PDB entry 4E4D | X-ray diffraction, 2.70 A resolution | chains X and R

Chain X:
Protein: Tumor necrosis factor ligand superfamily member 11, soluble form
Source organism: Mus musculus
UniProt: O35235 (TNF11_MOUSE); residue numbers follow UniProt; this construct covers 162-316
Chain sequence (155 residues; numbered 162 to 316; the number before each row is that of its first residue):
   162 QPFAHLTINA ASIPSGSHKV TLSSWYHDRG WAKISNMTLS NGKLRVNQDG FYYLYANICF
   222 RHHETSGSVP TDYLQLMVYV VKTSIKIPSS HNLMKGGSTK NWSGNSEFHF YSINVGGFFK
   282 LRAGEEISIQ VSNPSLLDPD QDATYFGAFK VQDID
Unresolved in the structure: 316
From the paper describing this entry:
  - conformationally variable residues (loop rearrangement): Glu225 to Tyr234, Ile246 to Ser250

Chain R:
Protein: Tumor necrosis factor receptor superfamily member 11B
Source organism: Mus musculus
UniProt: O08712 (TR11B_MOUSE); residues 1-176 here correspond to UniProt positions 22-197 (UniProt number = residue number + 21)
Chain sequence (183 residues; row label = number of the first residue in the row):
     1 ETLPPKYLHY DPETGHQLLC DKCAPGTYLK QHCTVRRKTL CVPCPDHSYT DSWHTSDECV
    61 YCSPVCKELQ SVKQECNRTH NRVCECEEGR YLEIEFCLKH RSCPPGSGVV QAGTPERNTV
   121 CKKCPDGFFS GETSSKAPCI KHTNCSTFGL LLIQKGNATH DNVCSGNREA TQKCGIASSV
   181 LPR
Unresolved in the structure: 1-6, 142-183
Differences from the reference sequence: expression tag (177-183)
UniProt features mapped onto this chain:
  - glycosylation (N-linked (GlcNAc...) asparagine): Asn77, Asn144, Asn157
Cystine bridges: Cys20-Cys33, Cys23-Cys41, Cys44-Cys59, Cys62-Cys76, Cys66-Cys84, Cys86-Cys97, Cys103-Cys121, Cys124-Cys139

How chain X and chain R interact:
Residue-residue contacts (22):
  Gln236(X) - Glu93(R)  hydrogen bond (side chain-backbone)
  Gln236(X) - Ile94(R)
  Gln236(X) - Glu95(R)  hydrogen bond (side chain-backbone)
  Gln236(X) - Phe96(R)
  Met238(X) - Ile94(R)  hydrophobic
  Met238(X) - Glu95(R)
  Tyr240(X) - Ile94(R)
  Tyr240(X) - Glu95(R)  hydrogen bond
  Lys247(X) - His54(R)
  Lys247(X) - Thr55(R)  hydrogen bond (backbone-backbone)
  Lys247(X) - Ser56(R)
  Ile248(X) - Thr50(R)
  Ile248(X) - His54(R)
  Ile248(X) - Ser56(R)
  Ser250(X) - Val60(R)
  His252(X) - Tyr49(R)
  His252(X) - Val60(R)
  His252(X) - Tyr61(R)
  His252(X) - Ser63(R)  hydrogen bond
  Lys256(X) - Glu95(R)  salt bridge
  Thr260(X) - Phe96(R)
  Ser293(X) - Ile94(R)
Interface residues without a listed pair, chain X (14 interface residues in all): His179, Lys180, Pro249, Arg283
Interface residues without a listed pair, chain R (16 interface residues in all): Ser52, Asp57, Lys67, Leu98

Overview:
14 residues of chain X and 16 residues of chain R are in contact; the contacts include 5 hydrogen bonds and 1
salt bridge. Polar pairs include Lys256(X)-Glu95(R), Gln236(X)-Glu93(R) and Gln236(X)-Glu95(R). From the
paper: conformational variability at Glu225(X) and Ile246(X).
Chain X is Tumor necrosis factor ligand superfamily member 11, soluble form and chain R is Tumor necrosis
factor receptor superfamily member 11B, both from Mus musculus; the structure, Crystal structure of mouse
RANKL-OPG complex, was determined by X-ray diffraction, deposited together with 4GIQ.
